PDB entry 2FP0 | X-ray diffraction, 2.05 A resolution | chain A

Chain A:
Name: ADP-ribosylhydrolase like 2
Organism: Homo sapiens
UniProt: Q9NX46 (Q9NX46_HUMAN); aligned to UniProt positions 19-365 over residues 1-347 (the alignment contains insertions or deletions, so no single offset holds)
Chain sequence (347 residues; row label = number of the first residue in the row):
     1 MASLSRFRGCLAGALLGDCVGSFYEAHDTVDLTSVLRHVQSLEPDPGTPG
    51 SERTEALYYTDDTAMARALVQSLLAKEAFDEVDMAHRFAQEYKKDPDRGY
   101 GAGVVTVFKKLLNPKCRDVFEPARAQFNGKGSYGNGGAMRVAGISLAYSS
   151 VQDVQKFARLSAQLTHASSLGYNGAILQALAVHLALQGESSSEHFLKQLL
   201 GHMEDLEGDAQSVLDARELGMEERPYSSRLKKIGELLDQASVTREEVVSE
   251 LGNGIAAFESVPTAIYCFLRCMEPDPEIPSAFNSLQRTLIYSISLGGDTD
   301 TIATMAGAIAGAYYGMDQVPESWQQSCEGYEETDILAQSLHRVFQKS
Unresolved in the structure: 47-54
Curated features (UniProtKB/Swiss-Prot):
  - binding site (Mg(2+)): Asp-298, Thr-299
Metal / ion sites: Mg2+ site 1: Thr-60, Asp-61, Asp-62, Asp-300; Mg2+ site 2: Asp-298, Asp-300, Thr-301

Overview:
The Mg2+ site 1 is built by Thr-60, Asp-61, Asp-62 and Asp-300. Asp-298, Asp-300 and Thr-301 form the Mg2+
site 2. From UniProt: Mg2+-binding residues Asp-298 and Thr-299.
Chain A is ADP-ribosylhydrolase like 2 (Homo sapiens); the structure, human ADP-ribosylhydrolase 3, was
determined by X-ray diffraction, deposited together with 2FOZ.
